Entry 8DAN (electron microscopy, 4.74 A resolution (low resolution: residue-level contacts below are approximate; hydrogen-bond / salt-bridge calls are withheld)); this record covers chains D and E of the 12 polymer chains in the assembly.

== Chain D ==
Molecule: E1 envelope glycoprotein
Organism: Western equine encephalitis virus
Reference sequence: Q1W679 (Q1W679_WEEV); residues 1-438 here correspond to UniProt positions 798-1235 (UniProt number = residue number + 797)
Amino-acid sequence (438 residues; each row starts with the number of its first residue):
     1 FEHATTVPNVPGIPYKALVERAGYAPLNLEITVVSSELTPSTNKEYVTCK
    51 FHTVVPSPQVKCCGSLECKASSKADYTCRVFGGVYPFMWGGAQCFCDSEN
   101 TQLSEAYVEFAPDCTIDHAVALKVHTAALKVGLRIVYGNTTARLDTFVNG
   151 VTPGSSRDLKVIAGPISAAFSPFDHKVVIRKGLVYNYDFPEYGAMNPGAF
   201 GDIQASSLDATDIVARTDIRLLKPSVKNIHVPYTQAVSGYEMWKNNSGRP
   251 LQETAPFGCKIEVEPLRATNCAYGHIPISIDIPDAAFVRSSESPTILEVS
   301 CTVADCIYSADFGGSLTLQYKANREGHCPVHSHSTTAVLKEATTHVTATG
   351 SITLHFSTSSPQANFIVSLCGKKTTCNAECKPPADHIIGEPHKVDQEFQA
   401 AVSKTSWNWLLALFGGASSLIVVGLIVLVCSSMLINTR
Disulfides: Cys49-Cys114, Cys62-Cys94, Cys63-Cys96, Cys68-Cys78, Cys259-Cys271, Cys301-Cys376, Cys306-Cys380, Cys328-Cys370
Covalent attachments: N-acetylglucosamine (NAG) linked to Asn139

== Chain E ==
Molecule: E2 envelope glycoprotein
Organism: Western equine encephalitis virus
Reference sequence: Q1W679 (Q1W679_WEEV); residues 5-419 here correspond to UniProt positions 321-735 (UniProt number = residue number + 316)
Amino-acid sequence (415 residues; each row starts with the number of its first residue):
     5 ITDDFTLTSPYLGFCPYCRHSAPCFSPIKIENVWDESDDGSIRIQVSAQF
    55 GYNQAGTADVTKFRYMSYDHDHDIKEDSMEKLAISTSGPCRRLGHKGYFL
   105 LAQCPPGDSVTVSITSGASENSCTVEKKIRRKFVGREEYLFPPVHGKLVK
   155 CHVYDHLKETSAGYITMHRPGPHAYKSYLEEASGEVYIKPPSGKNVTYEC
   205 KCGDYSTGIVSTRTKMNGCTKAKQCIAYKRDQTKWVFNSPDLIRHTDHSV
   255 QGKLHIPFRLTPTVCPVPLAHTPTVTKWFKGITLHLTATRPTLLTTRKLG
   305 LRADATAEWITGTTSRNFSVGREGLEYVWGNHEPVRVWAQESAPGDPHGW
   355 PHEIIIHYYHRHPVYTVIVLCGVALAILVGTASSAACIAKARRDCLTPYA
   405 LAPNATVPTALAVLC
Disulfides: Cys19-Cys127, Cys22-Cys28, Cys94-Cys108, Cys155-Cys269, Cys204-Cys229, Cys206-Cys223
Covalent attachments: N-acetylglucosamine (NAG) linked to Asn199

== Chain D / chain E interface ==
Contacting residue pairs - 112 pairs, chain D then chain E:
  Lys50(D) with Glu40(E)
  His52(D) with Asn36(E)
  Val55(D) with Pro244(E)
  Pro56(D) with Asn242(E)
  Ser57(D) with Asn242(E); Leu246(E); Ile247(E); Arg248(E)
  Pro58(D) with Leu246(E); Arg248(E)
  Gln59(D) with Arg248(E); His252(E)
  Cys62(D) with Lys205(E); Tyr209(E)
  Cys63(D) with Tyr209(E)
  Met88(D) with Phe29(E); His177(E)
  Trp89(D) with Phe29(E); His74(E); Lys180(E)
  Gly90(D) with His177(E); Ala178(E); Tyr179(E); Lys180(E)
  Gly91(D) with Lys180(E)
  Ala92(D) with Ala178(E); Ile230(E)
  Gln93(D) with Pro176(E); Ala178(E); Ile230(E)
  Cys94(D) with Lys205(E)
  Phe95(D) with Glu203(E); Cys204(E); Lys205(E); Lys227(E); Gln228(E); Cys229(E); Ile230(E)
  Asp97(D) with Lys227(E)
  Pro112(D) with Gly167(E); Ile260(E)
  Asp113(D) with Glu40(E)
  Ile116(D) with His156(E); Leu264(E)
  Asn228(D) with Phe18(E); Phe29(E)
  Arg249(D) with Ala311(E)
  Gln252(D) with Arg301(E)
  Glu253(D) with Thr299(E); Arg301(E); Ala309(E); Val332(E)
  Thr254(D) with Arg301(E); Ala307(E)
  Ala255(D) with Arg301(E)
  Pro256(D) with Gly304(E); Leu305(E)
  Phe257(D) with Leu303(E); Gly304(E); Leu305(E)
  Gly258(D) with Arg301(E); Leu303(E); Glu330(E); Arg340(E)
  Tyr273(D) with Leu305(E)
  Tyr308(D) with Arg365(E)
  Ala310(D) with Gln344(E)
  Glu379(D) with Asp350(E)
  Lys381(D) with His352(E)
  Pro382(D) with Glu345(E); Ser346(E); Ala347(E)
  Pro383(D) with Glu345(E); Ser346(E)
  Asp385(D) with Lys281(E); Gln344(E)
  His386(D) with Lys281(E); Trp282(E); Phe283(E); Ala343(E); Gln344(E); Ser346(E)
  Ile387(D) with Lys281(E); Trp282(E); Gly285(E); Val341(E); Trp342(E); Gln344(E)
  Ile388(D) with Trp342(E); Gln344(E)
  Gly389(D) with Arg340(E); Val341(E); Trp342(E)
  Glu390(D) with Trp342(E)
  Pro391(D) with Trp342(E)
  His392(D) with Arg326(E); Trp342(E); Ala343(E)
  Lys393(D) with Arg326(E)
  Ala401(D) with Tyr362(E); Arg365(E)
  Val402(D) with Tyr362(E)
  Thr405(D) with Pro351(E)
  Trp409(D) with Ile358(E)
  Leu413(D) with Val377(E)
  Phe414(D) with Val377(E)
  Ala417(D) with Ser388(E)
  Ile421(D) with Cys391(E)
  Leu428(D) with Asp398(E)
  Ser431(D) with Cys399(E)
  Ile435(D) with Thr401(E); Pro402(E)
Interface residues without a listed pair, chain D (67 interface residues in all): Phe87, Lys181, Ile229, Val231, Cys259, Ala384, Ser403, Leu410, Leu420, Gly424
Interface residues without a listed pair, chain E (76 interface residues in all): Trp38, Arg140, Tyr232, Ser243, Asp245, Lys284, Ile286, Leu297, Trp354, His356, Gly384, Ala395

== In short ==
67 residues of chain D face 76 of chain E across their interface. Covalently linked N-acetylglucosamine: at
Asn139(D). N-acetylglucosamine is covalently linked to Asn199(E).
Chain D is E1 envelope glycoprotein and chain E is E2 envelope glycoprotein, both from Western equine
encephalitis virus; the structure, CryoEM structure of Western equine encephalitis virus VLP in complex with
the avian MXRA8 receptor, was determined by electron microscopy (same publication as 8DAQ and 8SQN).
